Entry 1ACO (X-ray diffraction, 2.05 A resolution); this record covers chain A.

== Chain A ==
Molecule: Aconitase
Source organism: Bos taurus
Notes: EC 4.2.1.3
Reference sequence: P20004 (ACON_BOVIN); residues 2-754 here correspond to UniProt positions 29-781 (UniProt number = residue number + 27)
Sequence (754 residues; row label = number of the first residue in the row):
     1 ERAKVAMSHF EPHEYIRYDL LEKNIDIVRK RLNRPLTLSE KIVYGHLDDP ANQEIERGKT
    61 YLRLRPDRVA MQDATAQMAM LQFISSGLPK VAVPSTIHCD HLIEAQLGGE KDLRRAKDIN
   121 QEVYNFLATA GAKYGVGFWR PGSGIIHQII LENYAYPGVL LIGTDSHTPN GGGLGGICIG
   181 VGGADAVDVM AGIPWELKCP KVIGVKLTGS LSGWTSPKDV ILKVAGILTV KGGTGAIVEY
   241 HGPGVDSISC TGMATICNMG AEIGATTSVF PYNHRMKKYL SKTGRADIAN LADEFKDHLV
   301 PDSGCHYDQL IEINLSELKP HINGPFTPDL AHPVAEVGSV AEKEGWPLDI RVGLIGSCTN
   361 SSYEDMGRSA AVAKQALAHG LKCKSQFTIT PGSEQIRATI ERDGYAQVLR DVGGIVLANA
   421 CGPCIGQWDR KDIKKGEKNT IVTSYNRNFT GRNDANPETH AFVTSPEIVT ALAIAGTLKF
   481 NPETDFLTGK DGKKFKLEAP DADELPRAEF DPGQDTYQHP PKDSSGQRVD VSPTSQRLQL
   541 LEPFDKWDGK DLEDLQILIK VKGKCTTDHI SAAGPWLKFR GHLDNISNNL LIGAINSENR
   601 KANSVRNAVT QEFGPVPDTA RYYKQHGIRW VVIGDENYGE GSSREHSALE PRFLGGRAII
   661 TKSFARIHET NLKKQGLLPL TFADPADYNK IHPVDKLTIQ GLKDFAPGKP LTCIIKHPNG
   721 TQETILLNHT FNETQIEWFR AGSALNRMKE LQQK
Not modelled in the structure: 1
Differences from the reference sequence: conflict Ser303 (Pro330 in P20004), Leu310 (Val337 in P20004), Ser597 (Ile624 in P20004), Ser647 (Arg674 in P20004), Phe653 (His680 in P20004), Thr712 (Lys739 in P20004)
Modified positions: Glu1 (pyroglutamic acid; PCA)
Curated features (UniProtKB/Swiss-Prot):
  - binding site (substrate): Gln72, Asp165 to His167, Arg447, Arg452, Arg580, Ser643, Arg644
  - binding site ([4Fe-4S] cluster): Cys358, Cys421, Cys424
  - modified residue: Lys4 (N6-succinyllysine), Lys23 (N6-acetyllysine), Lys111 (N6-acetyllysine), Lys117 (N6-acetyllysine), Lys206 (N6-acetyllysine), Lys384 (N6-succinyllysine), Lys490 (N6-acetyllysine), Lys496 (N6-acetyllysine), Lys522 (N6-succinyllysine), Ser532 (Phosphoserine), Lys546 (N6-acetyllysine), Lys564 (N6-succinyllysine), Lys578 (N6-acetyllysine), Lys601 (N6-succinyllysine), Ser643 (Phosphoserine), Lys662 (N6-succinyllysine), Lys696 (N6-acetyllysine), Lys703 (N6-acetyllysine), Lys709 (N6-acetyllysine), Lys716 (N6-acetyllysine)
Bound ions: 4Fe-4S cluster Fe: Cys358, Cys421, Cys424 (together with aconitate ion)
Small-molecule neighbours:
  - 4Fe-4S cluster (SF4): His101, Ile145, Ile146, His147, Asp165, His167, Ser357, Cys358, Cys421, Cys424, Ile425, Asn446, Arg452
  - aconitate ion (TRA): Gln72, Ala74, Thr75, His101, Asp165, Ser166, His167, Ile425, Arg447, Arg452, Arg580, Ser642, Ser643, Arg644

== In short ==
Ligands of chain A: aconitate ion and 4Fe-4S cluster. Cys358, Cys421 and Cys424 form the 4Fe-4S cluster Fe
site. Curated annotation (UniProt) lists 9 substrate-binding residues and 3 [4Fe-4S] cluster-binding residues.
Chain A is Aconitase (Bos taurus); the structure, Crystal structure of aconitase with transaconitate bound,
was determined by X-ray diffraction, deposited together with 1NIS and 1NIT.
